9FZZ - chains B and C of the 6 polymer chains in the assembly; structure by electron microscopy, 2.65 A resolution.

[Chain B (and C)]
Molecule: Carbon monoxide dehydrogenase/acetyl-CoA synthase beta subunit
Organism: Clostridium autoethanogenum DSM 10061
Notes: EC 1.2.7.4; chain C of this document is another copy of the same molecule, construct and numbering; everything in this record applies to it too
Chain sequence (630 residues; numbered 2 to 631; the number before each row is that of its first residue):
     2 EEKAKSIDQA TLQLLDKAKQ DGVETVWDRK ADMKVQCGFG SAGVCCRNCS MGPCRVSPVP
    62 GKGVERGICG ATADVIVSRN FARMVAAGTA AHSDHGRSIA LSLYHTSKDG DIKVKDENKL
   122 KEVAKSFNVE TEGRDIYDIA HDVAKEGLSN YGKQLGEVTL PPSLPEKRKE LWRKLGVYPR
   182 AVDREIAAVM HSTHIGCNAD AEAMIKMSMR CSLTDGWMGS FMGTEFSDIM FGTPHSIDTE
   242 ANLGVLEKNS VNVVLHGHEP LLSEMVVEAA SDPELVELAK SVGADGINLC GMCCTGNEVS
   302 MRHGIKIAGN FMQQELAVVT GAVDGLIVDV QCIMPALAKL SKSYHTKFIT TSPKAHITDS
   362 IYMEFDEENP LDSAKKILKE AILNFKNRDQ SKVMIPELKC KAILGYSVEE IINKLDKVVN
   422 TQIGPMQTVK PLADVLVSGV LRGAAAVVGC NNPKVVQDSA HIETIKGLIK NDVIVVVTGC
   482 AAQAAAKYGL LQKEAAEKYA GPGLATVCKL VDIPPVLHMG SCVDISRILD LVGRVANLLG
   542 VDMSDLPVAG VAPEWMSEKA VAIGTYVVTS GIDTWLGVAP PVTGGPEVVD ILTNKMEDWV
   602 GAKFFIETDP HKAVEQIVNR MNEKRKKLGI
Not modelled in the structure: 2-3
Bound ions: 4Fe-4S cluster Fe site 1: Cys38, Cys46 (shared with Cys38(C), Cys46(C) of chain C); 4Fe-4S cluster Fe site 2: Cys47, Cys50, Cys55, Cys70; Fe(3)-Ni(1)-S(4) cluster Fe: His259, Cys295, Cys333, Cys451, Cys481, Cys523
Ligand contacts:
  - Fe(3)-Ni(1)-S(4) cluster (RQM): His259, Cys294, Cys295, Phe312, Cys333, Gly450, Cys451, Gly480, Cys481, Cys523, Met557, Ser558, Lys560
  - 4Fe-4S cluster (SF4), molecule 1: Cys38, Phe40, Gly41, Cys46, Arg48, Arg56
  - 4Fe-4S cluster (SF4), molecule 2: Cys47, Arg48, Asn49, Cys50, Met52, Gly53, Cys55, Gly68, Ile69, Cys70, Ala72, Ile77, Arg80, Ile196

[Interface between chain B and chain C]
Residue-residue contacts (171):
  Glu25(B) - Arg67(C)
  Val27(B) - Ile69(C)  hydrophobic
  Arg30(B) - Gly68(C)  hydrogen bond (side chain-backbone)
  Arg30(B) - Ile69(C)  hydrogen bond (side chain-backbone)
  Arg30(B) - Cys70(C)
  Arg30(B) - Gly71(C)
  Lys31(B) - Ile69(C)
  Asp33(B) - Val65(C)
  Met34(B) - Cys55(C)  hydrophobic
  Met34(B) - Arg56(C)
  Met34(B) - Val65(C)  hydrophobic
  Met34(B) - Arg67(C)
  Met34(B) - Gly68(C)
  Val36(B) - Arg56(C)
  Gln37(B) - Met52(C)  hydrogen bond (side chain-backbone)
  Gln37(B) - Gly53(C)
  Gln37(B) - Pro54(C)  hydrogen bond (side chain-backbone)
  Gln37(B) - Ile69(C)
  Cys38(B) - Pro54(C)
  Cys38(B) - Arg56(C)
  Gly41(B) - Arg48(C)
  Gly41(B) - Pro54(C)
  Ser42(B) - Pro54(C)
  Cys46(B) - Arg48(C)  hydrogen bond
  Arg48(B) - Gly41(C)
  Arg48(B) - Cys46(C)  hydrogen bond
  Arg48(B) - Arg48(C)
  Asn49(B) - Glu559(C)
  Cys50(B) - Met557(C)
  Ser51(B) - Asn453(C)  hydrogen bond (backbone-side chain)
  Ser51(B) - Lys455(C)  hydrogen bond (backbone-side chain)
  Ser51(B) - Trp556(C)  hydrogen bond (side chain-backbone)
  Ser51(B) - Met557(C)  hydrogen bond (backbone-backbone)
  Met52(B) - Gln37(C)  hydrogen bond (backbone-side chain)
  Met52(B) - Phe312(C)  hydrophobic
  Met52(B) - Asn453(C)
  Met52(B) - Pro454(C)
  Met52(B) - Lys455(C)
  Met52(B) - Met557(C)  hydrophobic
  Gly53(B) - Gln37(C)
  Gly53(B) - Lys455(C)  hydrogen bond (backbone-side chain)
  Pro54(B) - Gln37(C)  hydrogen bond (backbone-side chain)
  Pro54(B) - Cys38(C)
  Pro54(B) - Gly41(C)
  Pro54(B) - Ser42(C)
  Cys55(B) - Met34(C)  hydrophobic
  Arg56(B) - Met34(C)
  Arg56(B) - Val36(C)
  Arg56(B) - Cys38(C)
  Val65(B) - Asp33(C)
  Val65(B) - Met34(C)  hydrophobic
  Arg67(B) - Met34(C)
  Arg67(B) - Lys340(C)
  Gly68(B) - Arg30(C)  hydrogen bond (backbone-side chain)
  Gly68(B) - Met34(C)
  Ile69(B) - Val27(C)  hydrophobic
  Ile69(B) - Arg30(C)  hydrogen bond (backbone-side chain)
  Ile69(B) - Lys31(C)
  Ile69(B) - Gln37(C)
  Cys70(B) - Arg30(C)
  Cys70(B) - Met335(C)
  Cys70(B) - Pro336(C)
  Cys70(B) - Ala337(C)
  Gly71(B) - Arg30(C)
  Gly71(B) - Pro336(C)
  Gly71(B) - Ala337(C)
  Ala72(B) - Pro336(C)
  Arg84(B) - Ala88(C)
  Arg84(B) - Glu559(C)  salt bridge
  Ala88(B) - Arg84(C)
  Ala88(B) - Met191(C)  hydrophobic
  Ala91(B) - Ala188(C)
  Ala91(B) - Met191(C)  hydrophobic
  Ala91(B) - His192(C)
  Ala92(B) - His192(C)
  Asp95(B) - Arg185(C)  salt bridge
  Asp95(B) - His192(C)  salt bridge
  Arg98(B) - Gln155(C)  hydrogen bond
  Arg98(B) - Arg185(C)
  Arg98(B) - Ala188(C)
  Leu102(B) - Leu156(C)  hydrophobic
  Tyr105(B) - Leu156(C)
  Leu149(B) - Gln155(C)
  Gly153(B) - Gly153(C)
  Gln155(B) - Arg98(C)  hydrogen bond
  Gln155(B) - Leu149(C)
  Gln155(B) - Asp184(C)
  Leu156(B) - Leu102(C)  hydrophobic
  Leu156(B) - Tyr105(C)
  Asp184(B) - Gln155(C)
  Asp184(B) - Asp184(C)
  Asp184(B) - Ala188(C)
  Arg185(B) - Asp95(C)  salt bridge
  Arg185(B) - Arg98(C)
  Ala188(B) - Ala91(C)
  Ala188(B) - Arg98(C)
  Ala188(B) - Asp184(C)
  Met191(B) - Ala88(C)  hydrophobic
  Met191(B) - Ala91(C)  hydrophobic
  Met191(B) - Met191(C)  hydrophobic
  His192(B) - Ala91(C)
  His192(B) - Ala92(C)
  His192(B) - Asp95(C)  salt bridge
  His192(B) - Gln332(C)  hydrogen bond
  His192(B) - Lys355(C)
  Ser193(B) - Lys355(C)  hydrogen bond (side chain-backbone)
  His195(B) - Ser558(C)
  His195(B) - Glu559(C)
  His195(B) - Lys560(C)  hydrogen bond (side chain-backbone)
  Ile196(B) - Cys333(C)  hydrogen bond (backbone-backbone)
  Ile196(B) - Met557(C)  hydrophobic
  Gly197(B) - Gln332(C)  hydrogen bond (backbone-backbone)
  Gly197(B) - Cys333(C)  hydrogen bond (backbone-backbone)
  Gly197(B) - Ile334(C)  hydrogen bond (backbone-backbone)
  Cys198(B) - Gln332(C)
  Cys198(B) - Ala356(C)
  Cys198(B) - Ile358(C)
  Asn199(B) - Lys355(C)
  Asn199(B) - Ala356(C)
  Asn199(B) - His357(C)  hydrogen bond (side chain-backbone)
  Ala200(B) - Pro336(C)  hydrophobic
  Ala200(B) - His357(C)  hydrogen bond (backbone-backbone)
  Ala200(B) - Ile358(C)
  Ala200(B) - Thr359(C)  hydrogen bond (backbone-side chain)
  Asp201(B) - His357(C)
  Asp201(B) - Thr359(C)  hydrogen bond
  Ala204(B) - His357(C)
  Phe312(B) - Met52(C)  hydrophobic
  Gln332(B) - His192(C)  hydrogen bond
  Gln332(B) - Gly197(C)  hydrogen bond (backbone-backbone)
  Gln332(B) - Cys198(C)
  Cys333(B) - Ile196(C)  hydrogen bond (backbone-backbone)
  Cys333(B) - Gly197(C)  hydrogen bond (backbone-backbone)
  Ile334(B) - Gly197(C)  hydrogen bond (backbone-backbone)
  Met335(B) - Cys70(C)
  Pro336(B) - Cys70(C)
  Pro336(B) - Gly71(C)
  Pro336(B) - Ala72(C)
  Pro336(B) - Ala200(C)  hydrophobic
  Ala337(B) - Cys70(C)
  Ala337(B) - Gly71(C)
  Lys340(B) - Arg67(C)
  Lys355(B) - His192(C)
  Lys355(B) - Ser193(C)  hydrogen bond (backbone-side chain)
  Lys355(B) - Asn199(C)
  Ala356(B) - Cys198(C)
  Ala356(B) - Asn199(C)
  His357(B) - Asn199(C)  hydrogen bond (backbone-side chain)
  His357(B) - Ala200(C)  hydrogen bond (backbone-backbone)
  His357(B) - Asp201(C)  hydrogen bond (backbone-backbone)
  His357(B) - Ala204(C)
  Ile358(B) - Cys198(C)
  Ile358(B) - Ala200(C)
  Thr359(B) - Ala200(C)  hydrogen bond (side chain-backbone)
  Thr359(B) - Asp201(C)  hydrogen bond
  Asn453(B) - Ser51(C)  hydrogen bond (side chain-backbone)
  Asn453(B) - Met52(C)
  Pro454(B) - Met52(C)
  Lys455(B) - Ser51(C)  hydrogen bond (side chain-backbone)
  Lys455(B) - Met52(C)
  Lys455(B) - Gly53(C)  hydrogen bond (side chain-backbone)
  Trp556(B) - Ser51(C)  hydrogen bond (backbone-side chain)
  Met557(B) - Cys50(C)
  Met557(B) - Ser51(C)  hydrogen bond (backbone-backbone)
  Met557(B) - Met52(C)  hydrophobic
  Met557(B) - Ile196(C)  hydrophobic
  Ser558(B) - His195(C)
  Glu559(B) - Asn49(C)
  Glu559(B) - Arg84(C)  salt bridge
  Glu559(B) - His195(C)
  Lys560(B) - His195(C)  hydrogen bond (backbone-side chain)
Interface residues without a listed pair, chain B (81 interface residues in all): Asn81, Tyr152, Ile187, Ala202, Val331, Val579
Interface residues without a listed pair, chain C (83 interface residues in all): Glu25, Asn81, Ala87, Tyr152, Ile187, Ala202, Met208, Val331, Val579

[In short]
81 residues of chain B face 83 of chain C across their interface, with 45 hydrogen bonds and 6 salt bridges.
Among the polar pairs are Arg84(B)-Glu559(C), Asp95(B)-Arg185(C) and Asp95(B)-His192(C). Bound to chain B:
4Fe-4S cluster and Fe(3)-Ni(1)-S(4) cluster.
Both chains are Carbon monoxide dehydrogenase/acetyl-CoA synthase beta subunit (Clostridium autoethanogenum
DSM 10061). Entry 9FZZ (Structure of carbon monoxide dehydrogenase/acetyl-CoA synthase (CODH/ACS) in complex
with corrinoid iron-sulfur protein (CoFeSP) from Clostridium ...) was determined by electron microscopy (same
publication as 9FZY, 9G00, 9G01, 9G02, 9G03 and 9G7I).
